Entry 7Z01 (X-ray diffraction, 1.82 A resolution); this record covers chains A and B of the 3 polymer chains in the assembly.

Chain A:
Molecule: Tubulin alpha-1B chain
From: Bos taurus
Reference sequence: P81947 (TBA1B_BOVIN); numbering as in UniProt (aligned over 1-451)
Chain sequence (451 residues; each row starts with the number of its first residue):
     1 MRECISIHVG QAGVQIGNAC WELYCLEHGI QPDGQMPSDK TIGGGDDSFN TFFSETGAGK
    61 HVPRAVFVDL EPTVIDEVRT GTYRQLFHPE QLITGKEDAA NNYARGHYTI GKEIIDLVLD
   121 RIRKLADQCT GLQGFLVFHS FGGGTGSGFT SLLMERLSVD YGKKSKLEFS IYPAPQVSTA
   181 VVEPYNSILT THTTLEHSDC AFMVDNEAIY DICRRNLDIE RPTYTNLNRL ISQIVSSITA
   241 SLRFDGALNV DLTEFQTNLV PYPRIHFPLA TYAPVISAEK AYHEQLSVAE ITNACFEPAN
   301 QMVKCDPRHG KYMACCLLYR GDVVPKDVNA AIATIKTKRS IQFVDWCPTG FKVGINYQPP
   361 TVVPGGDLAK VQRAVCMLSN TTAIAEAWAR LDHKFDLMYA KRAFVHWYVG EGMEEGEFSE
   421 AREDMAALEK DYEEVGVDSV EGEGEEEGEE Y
Not modelled in the structure: 438-451
Bound ions: Ca2+: Thr41, Gly45, Asp47, Glu55
Residues lining bound ligands:
  - GTP (guanosine-5'-triphosphate): Gly10, Gln11, Ala12, Gln15, Ile16, Asp69, Asp98, Ala99, Ala100, Asn101, Ser140, Gly142, Gly143, Gly144, Thr145, Gly146, Ile171, Val177, Ser178, Thr179, Glu183, Asn206, Tyr224, Leu227, Asn228, Ile231
  - I8R (2-methoxy-5-[2-(5,6,7-trimethoxy-1,3-benzothiazol-2-yl)ethyl]phenol): Thr179, Ala180, Val181

Chain B:
Molecule: Tubulin beta-2B chain
From: Bos taurus
Reference sequence: Q6B856 (TBB2B_BOVIN); the author numbering skips numbers that UniProt does not, so the offset changes along the chain: 1-42 = UniProt 1-42; 45-360 = UniProt 43-358; 369-455 = UniProt 359-445
Chain sequence (445 residues; row label = number of the first residue in the row; note: 10 numbers in that range are skipped by the numbering (no residue carries them; nothing is unmodelled there)):
     1 MREIVHIQAG QCGNQIGAKF WEVISDEHGI DPTGSYHGDS DL
    45 QLERINVYYN EATGNKYVPR AILVDLEPGT MDSVRSGPFG QIFRPDNFVF GQSGAGNNWA
   105 KGHYTEGAEL VDSVLDVVRK ESESCDCLQG FQLTHSLGGG TGSGMGTLLI SKIREEYPDR
   165 IMNTFSVMPS PKVSDTVVEP YNATLSVHQL VENTDETYCI DNEALYDICF RTLKLTTPTY
   225 GDLNHLVSAT MSGVTTCLRF PGQLNADLRK LAVNMVPFPR LHFFMPGFAP LTSRGSQQYR
   285 ALTVPELTQQ MFDSKNMMAA CDPRHGRYLT VAAIFRGRMS MKEVDEQMLN VQNKNSSYFV
   345 EWIPNNVKTA VCDIPP
   369 RGLKMSATFI GNSTAIQELF KRISEQFTAM FRRKAFLHWY TGEGMDEMEF TEAESNMNDL
   429 VSEYQQYQDA TADEQGEFEE EEGEDEA
Not modelled in the structure: 442-455
Residues lining bound ligands:
  - GDP (guanosine-5'-diphosphate): Gly10, Gln11, Cys12, Gln15, Ile16, Ala99, Asn101, Ser140, Gly142, Gly143, Gly144, Thr145, Gly146, Val171, Pro173, Val177, Ser178, Glu183, Asn206, Leu209, Tyr224, Leu227, Asn228
  - I8R (2-methoxy-5-[2-(5,6,7-trimethoxy-1,3-benzothiazol-2-yl)ethyl]phenol): Gly237, Val238, Thr239, Cys241, Leu242, Leu248, Ala250, Lys254, Leu255, Asn258, Met259, Thr314, Val315, Ala316, Ala317, Ile318, Asn349, Asn350, Val351, Lys352, Ala354, Ile378
Swiss-Prot annotation at these positions:
  - motif: Met1 to Ile4 (MREI motif)
  - binding site (GTP): Gln11, Glu71, Ser140, Gly144, Thr145, Gly146, Asn206, Asn228
  - binding site (Mg(2+)): Glu71
  - modified residue: Ser40 (Phosphoserine), Thr57 (Phosphothreonine), Lys60 (N6-acetyllysine), Ser174 (Phosphoserine), Thr287 (Phosphothreonine), Thr292 (Phosphothreonine), Arg320 (Omega-N-methylarginine), Glu448 (5-glutamyl polyglutamate)
  - cross-link (Glycyl lysine isopeptide (Lys-Gly)): Lys60 (interchain with G-Cter in ubiquitin), Lys326 (interchain with G-Cter in ubiquitin)
What the authors report for this chain:
  - binding site for I8R: Cys241 (citing earlier work)

How chain A and chain B interact:
Pairs across the interface - 45 pairs, chain A then chain B:
  Lys96(A) - Asp130(B)
  Asp98(A) - Lys254(B)
  Ala100(A) - Arg253(B)
  Ala100(A) - Lys254(B)
  Ala100(A) - Val257(B)
  Asn101(A) - Lys254(B)
  Asn101(A) - Asn258(B)  hydrogen bond
  Arg105(A) - Arg253(B)
  Pro175(A) - Asn349(B)
  Ser178(A) - Asn349(B)
  Ser178(A) - Lys352(B)  hydrogen bond (backbone-side chain)
  Thr179(A) - Lys352(B)
  Ala180(A) - Asn258(B)
  Val181(A) - Asn258(B)  hydrogen bond (backbone-side chain)
  Val181(A) - Ile347(B)  hydrophobic
  Val181(A) - Pro348(B)
  Val181(A) - Asn349(B)
  Val182(A) - Asn258(B)
  Arg221(A) - Met325(B)  hydrogen bond
  Arg221(A) - Lys326(B)
  Arg221(A) - Asp329(B)
  Tyr224(A) - Gln247(B)
  Lys394(A) - Pro348(B)
  Leu397(A) - Glu345(B)
  Leu397(A) - Trp346(B)
  Leu397(A) - Ala440(B)  hydrophobic
  Met398(A) - Trp346(B)
  Met398(A) - Pro348(B)
  Lys401(A) - Phe262(B)
  Lys401(A) - Trp346(B)
  Lys401(A) - Thr439(B)  hydrogen bond (side chain-backbone)
  Arg402(A) - Phe262(B)
  Ala403(A) - Pro261(B)
  Ala403(A) - Phe262(B)  hydrophobic
  Phe404(A) - Val257(B)
  Phe404(A) - Asn258(B)
  Phe404(A) - Val260(B)
  Phe404(A) - Pro261(B)  hydrogen bond (backbone-backbone)
  His406(A) - Val260(B)  hydrogen bond (side chain-backbone)
  His406(A) - Pro261(B)
  His406(A) - Phe262(B)
  His406(A) - Pro263(B)
  Trp407(A) - Ala256(B)
  Trp407(A) - Val257(B)
  Trp407(A) - Val260(B)  hydrogen bond (side chain-backbone)
Also at the interface, not in a pair above, chain A (24 interface residues in all): Thr73, Glu97
Also at the interface, not in a pair above, chain B (29 interface residues in all): Met1, Cys131, Asp199, Asn249, Met259, Thr314, Asp441

In short:
Chain A and chain B form an interface of 24 and 29 residues respectively; the contacts include 8 hydrogen
bonds. Among the polar pairs are Asn101(A)-Asn258(B), Ser178(A)-Lys352(B) and Val181(A)-Asn258(B). Compound
I8R is bound between chain A and chain B. Ligands of chain A: GTP. From the paper: a binding site for I8R at
Cys241(B).
Chain A is Tubulin alpha-1B chain and chain B is Tubulin beta-2B chain, both from Bos taurus; the structure,
Z-SBTubA4 photoswitch bound to tubulin-DARPin D1 complex, was determined by X-ray diffraction together with
7Z02 from the same study.
